8HHF - chains B and L of the 3 polymer chains in the assembly; structure by X-ray diffraction, 3.04 A resolution.

# Chain B
Name: Cell division protein FtsB
Source organism: Escherichia coli K-12
UniProtKB: Q1JQN6 (Q1JQN6_ECOLX); residues 1-103 here = UniProt positions 1-103
Sequence (119 residues; row label = number of the first residue in the row; numbers below 1 keep their minus sign (Met-15 is residue -15)):
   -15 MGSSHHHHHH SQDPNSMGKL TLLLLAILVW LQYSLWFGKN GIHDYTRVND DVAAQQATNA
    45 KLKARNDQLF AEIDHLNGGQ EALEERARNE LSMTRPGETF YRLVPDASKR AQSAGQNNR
Unresolved in the structure: -15 to 0, 90-103
Differences from the reference sequence: initiating methionine (-15); expression tag (-14 to 0); engineered mutation His59 (Asp in Q1JQN6)

# Chain L
Name: Cell division protein FtsL
Source organism: Escherichia coli K-12
UniProtKB: D6II44 (D6II44_ECOLX); residue numbers follow UniProt; this construct covers 1-121
Sequence (121 residues; row label = number of the first residue in the row):
     1 MISRVTEALS KVKGSMGSHE RHALPGVIGD DLLRFGKLPL CLFICIILTA VTVVTTAHHT
    61 RLLTAQREQL VLERDALDIE WRNLILEENA LGDHSRVERI ATEKLQMQHV DPSQENIVVQ
   121 K
Unresolved in the structure: 1-38, 120-121

# Chain B / chain L interface
Pairs across the interface (101; chain B residue first):
  Thr5(B) - Pro39(L)
  Leu8(B) - Pro39(L)
  Leu8(B) - Ile46(L)
  Leu9(B) - Leu42(L)  hydrophobic
  Ile11(B) - Ile46(L)  hydrophobic
  Leu12(B) - Cys45(L)  hydrophobic
  Leu12(B) - Ile46(L)  hydrophobic
  Leu12(B) - Thr49(L)
  Leu15(B) - Ile46(L)
  Leu15(B) - Thr49(L)
  Leu15(B) - Ala50(L)
  Leu19(B) - Thr52(L)
  Leu19(B) - Val53(L)  hydrophobic
  Asn24(B) - Thr56(L)
  Asn24(B) - Ala57(L)
  Asn24(B) - Thr60(L)  hydrogen bond (backbone-side chain)
  Asn24(B) - Arg61(L)
  Gly25(B) - Thr56(L)
  Gly25(B) - Thr60(L)
  Tyr29(B) - His59(L)
  Tyr29(B) - Thr60(L)
  Tyr29(B) - Leu63(L)  hydrophobic
  Val32(B) - Leu63(L)  hydrophobic
  Val32(B) - Arg67(L)
  Asn33(B) - Leu63(L)
  Asp35(B) - Arg67(L)  salt bridge
  Val36(B) - Leu63(L)
  Val36(B) - Gln66(L)
  Val36(B) - Arg67(L)
  Val36(B) - Leu70(L)
  Gln39(B) - Leu70(L)
  Gln40(B) - Leu70(L)
  Thr42(B) - Arg74(L)
  Asn43(B) - Leu70(L)  hydrogen bond (side chain-backbone)
  Asn43(B) - Glu73(L)  hydrogen bond
  Asn43(B) - Arg74(L)
  Asn43(B) - Leu77(L)
  Leu46(B) - Arg74(L)
  Leu46(B) - Leu77(L)  hydrophobic
  Lys47(B) - Leu77(L)
  Arg49(B) - Asp78(L)  salt bridge
  Arg49(B) - Trp81(L)
  Asn50(B) - Leu77(L)  hydrogen bond (side chain-backbone)
  Asn50(B) - Glu80(L)  hydrogen bond
  Asn50(B) - Trp81(L)
  Asn50(B) - Leu84(L)
  Leu53(B) - Trp81(L)  hydrophobic
  Leu53(B) - Leu84(L)  hydrophobic
  Leu53(B) - Ile85(L)  hydrophobic
  Leu53(B) - Glu88(L)
  Phe54(B) - Leu84(L)  hydrophobic
  Ile57(B) - Leu84(L)
  Ile57(B) - Glu87(L)
  Ile57(B) - Glu88(L)
  Leu60(B) - Glu88(L)
  Leu60(B) - Leu91(L)  hydrophobic
  Leu60(B) - Arg96(L)
  Asn61(B) - Leu91(L)
  Asn61(B) - Arg96(L)
  Gly62(B) - Arg96(L)
  Leu67(B) - Val97(L)  hydrophobic
  Leu67(B) - Ile100(L)  hydrophobic
  Glu68(B) - Lys104(L)  salt bridge
  Glu68(B) - Gln106(L)
  Arg70(B) - Glu88(L)  salt bridge
  Ala71(B) - Val97(L)
  Ala71(B) - Ala101(L)  hydrophobic
  Ala71(B) - Gln106(L)
  Arg72(B) - Gln106(L)
  Glu74(B) - His94(L)  salt bridge
  Leu75(B) - His94(L)
  Leu75(B) - Glu98(L)
  Leu75(B) - Gln108(L)  hydrogen bond (backbone-side chain)
  Leu75(B) - His109(L)
  Ser76(B) - His109(L)
  Met77(B) - Ala101(L)  hydrophobic
  Met77(B) - Thr102(L)
  Met77(B) - Gln106(L)
  Met77(B) - Met107(L)
  Met77(B) - Gln108(L)
  Thr78(B) - Gln106(L)
  Thr78(B) - Met107(L)  hydrogen bond (backbone-backbone)
  Arg79(B) - Lys104(L)
  Arg79(B) - Gln106(L)
  Pro80(B) - Leu105(L)
  Thr83(B) - Glu115(L)
  Phe84(B) - Gln114(L)
  Phe84(B) - Glu115(L)  hydrogen bond (backbone-backbone)
  Tyr85(B) - Glu115(L)
  Tyr85(B) - Ile117(L)  hydrophobic
  Arg86(B) - Gln114(L)  hydrogen bond
  Arg86(B) - Glu115(L)  hydrogen bond (backbone-backbone)
  Arg86(B) - Asn116(L)
  Arg86(B) - Ile117(L)  hydrogen bond (backbone-backbone)
  Leu87(B) - Ile117(L)
  Leu87(B) - Val119(L)  hydrophobic
  Val88(B) - Asn116(L)
  Val88(B) - Ile117(L)  hydrogen bond (backbone-backbone)
  Val88(B) - Val118(L)
  Val88(B) - Val119(L)  hydrogen bond (backbone-backbone)
  Pro89(B) - Val119(L)  hydrophobic
Interface residues without a listed pair, chain B (49 interface residues in all): Ile26, Asp28
Interface residues without a listed pair, chain L (50 interface residues in all): Thr64, Gly92, Ser113

# Summary
The interface between chain B and chain L involves 49 residues on one side and 50 on the other; the contacts
include 13 hydrogen bonds and 5 salt bridges. Polar contacts include Asp35(B)-Arg67(L), Arg49(B)-Asp78(L) and
Glu68(B)-Lys104(L).
Chain B is Cell division protein FtsB and chain L is Cell division protein FtsL, both from Escherichia coli
K-12; the structure, The bacterial divisome protein complex FtsB-FtsL-FtsQ, was determined by X-ray
diffraction together with 8HHG and 8HHH from the same study.
